7Y38 - chains B and X of the 15 polymer chains in the assembly; structure by electron microscopy, 2.80 A resolution.

# Chain B
Protein: mRNA-capping enzyme nsP1, affinity-tag (strepII-3XFLAG)
Organism: Chikungunya virus strain S27-African prototype
Notes: EC 2.1.1.-, 2.7.7.-
UniProtKB: Q8JUX6 (POLN_CHIKS); the construct has insertions or renumbered stretches relative to UniProt, so the offset changes along the chain: 1-516 = UniProt 1-516; 553-570 = UniProt 517-534
Sequence (573 residues; each row starts with the number of its first residue):
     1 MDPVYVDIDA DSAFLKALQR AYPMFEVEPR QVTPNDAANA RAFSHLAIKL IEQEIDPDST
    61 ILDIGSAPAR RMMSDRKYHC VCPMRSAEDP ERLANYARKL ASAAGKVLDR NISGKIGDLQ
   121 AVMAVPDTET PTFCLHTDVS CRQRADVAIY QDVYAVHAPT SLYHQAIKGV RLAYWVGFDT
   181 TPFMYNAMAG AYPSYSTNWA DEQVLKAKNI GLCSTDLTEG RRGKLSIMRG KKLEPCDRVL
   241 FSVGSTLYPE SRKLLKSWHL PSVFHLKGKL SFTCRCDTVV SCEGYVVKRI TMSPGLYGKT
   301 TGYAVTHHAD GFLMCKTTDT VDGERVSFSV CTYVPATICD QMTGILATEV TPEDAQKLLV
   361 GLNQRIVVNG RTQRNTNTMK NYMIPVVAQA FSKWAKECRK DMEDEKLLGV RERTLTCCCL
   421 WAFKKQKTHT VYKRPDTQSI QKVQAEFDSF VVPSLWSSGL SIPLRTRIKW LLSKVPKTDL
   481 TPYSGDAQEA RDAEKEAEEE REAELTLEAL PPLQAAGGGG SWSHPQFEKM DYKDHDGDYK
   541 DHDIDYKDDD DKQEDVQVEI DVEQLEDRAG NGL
Unresolved in the structure: 1, 415-418, 477-573
Differences from the reference sequence: engineered mutation Ala37 (His in Q8JUX6); expression tag (571-573)
Curated features (UniProtKB/Swiss-Prot):
  - binding site (Zn(2+)): His79, Glu129, Cys134, Cys141
  - lipidation (S-palmitoyl cysteine): Cys417, Cys419
Metal / ion sites: Zn2+: His79, Glu129, Cys134, Cys141
Residues lining bound ligands:
  - ATP (adenosine-5'-triphosphate): Ile64, Gly65, Pro83, Arg85, Ser86, Asp89, Thr137, Asp138, Ala155, Val156, Tyr248, Pro249, Glu250
  - GTP (guanosine-5'-triphosphate): Ala40, Arg41, Ser44, Arg92, Asp152, Tyr154, Phe241, Val243, Thr246, Tyr248, Glu250, Tyr285

# Chain X
Protein: RNA-directed RNA polymerase nsP4
Organism: Onyong-nyong virus
Notes: EC 2.7.7.19, 2.7.7.48
Sequence (611 residues; row label = number of the first residue in the row):
     1 YIFSSDTGQG HLQQKSVRQT TLPVNIVEEV HEEKCYPPKL DEIKEQLLLK RLQESASTAN
    61 RSRYQSRKVE NMKAMIIHRL KEGCRLYLAS DTPRVPSYRI TYPAPIYSPS INIKLSNPET
   121 AVAVCNEFLA RNYPTVASYQ VTDEYDAYLD MVDGSESCLD RATFNPSKLR SYPKQHSYHA
   181 PTIRSAVPSP FQNTLQNVLA AATKRNCNVT QMRELPTMDS AAFNVECFKK YACNQEYWRE
   241 FASSPIRVTT ENLTTYVTKL KGPKAAALFA KTHNLLPLQE VPMDRFTMDM KRDVKVTPGT
   301 KHTEERPKVQ VIQAAEPLAT AYLCGIHREL VRRLNAVLLP NVHTLFDMSA EDFDAIIATH
   361 FKPGDAVLET DIASFDKSQD DSLALTAMML LEDLGVDQPI LDLIEAAFGE ISSCHLPTGT
   421 RFKFGAMMKS GMFLTLFVNT LLNITIASRV LEERLTTSAC AAFIGDDNII HGVVSDALMA
   481 ARCATWMNME VKIIDAVVSV KAPYFCGGFI LHDTVTGTAC RVADPLKRLF KLGKPLAAGD
   541 EQDEDRRRAL ADEVTRWQRT GLVTELERAV YSRYEVQGIT AVITSMATFA SSKENFKKLR
   601 GPVVTLYGGP K

# How chain B and chain X interact
Pairs across the interface (8; chain B residue first):
  Val367(B) - Glu280(X)
  Gly370(B) - Val281(X)
  Gly370(B) - Met283(X)  hydrogen bond (backbone-backbone)
  Gly370(B) - Asp284(X)
  Gly370(B) - Ala406(X)
  Arg371(B) - Ala406(X)
  Thr372(B) - Asp284(X)
  Thr372(B) - Arg285(X)  hydrogen bond
Other interface residues (no listed pair), chain B (6 interface residues in all): Arg365, Asn369
Other interface residues (no listed pair), chain X (10 interface residues in all): Gln279, Pro282, Leu403, Glu405

# In short
The interface between chain B and chain X involves 6 residues on one side and 10 on the other, with 2 hydrogen
bonds. Polar pairs include Thr372(B)-Arg285(X) and Gly370(B)-Met283(X). Ligands of chain B: GTP and ATP. From
UniProt: 4 Zn2+-binding residues on chain B.
Chain B is mRNA-capping enzyme nsP1, affinity-tag (strepII-3XFLAG) (Chikungunya virus strain S27-African
prototype) and chain X is RNA-directed RNA polymerase nsP4 (Onyong-nyong virus); the structure, Molecular
architecture of the chikungunya virus replication complex, was determined by electron microscopy.
